Entry 8EMG (X-ray diffraction, 1.83 A resolution); this record covers chains A and B of the 3 polymer chains in the assembly.

Chain A:
Protein: MHC class I antigen
From: Homo sapiens
UniProtKB: F4NBT2 (F4NBT2_HUMAN); residues 1-276 here correspond to UniProt positions 25-300 (UniProt number = residue number + 24)
Chain sequence (276 residues; numbered 1 to 276; the number before each row is that of its first residue):
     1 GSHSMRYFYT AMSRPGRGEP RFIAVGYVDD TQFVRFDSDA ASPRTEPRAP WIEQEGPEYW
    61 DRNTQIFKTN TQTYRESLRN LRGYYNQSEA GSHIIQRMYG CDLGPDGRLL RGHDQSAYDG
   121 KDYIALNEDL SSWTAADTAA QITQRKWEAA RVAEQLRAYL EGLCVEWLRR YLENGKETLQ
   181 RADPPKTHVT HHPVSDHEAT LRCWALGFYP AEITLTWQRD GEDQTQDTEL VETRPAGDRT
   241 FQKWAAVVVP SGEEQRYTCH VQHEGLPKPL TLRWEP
Disulfides: Cys101-Cys164, Cys203-Cys259

Chain B:
Protein: Beta-2-microglobulin
From: Homo sapiens
UniProtKB: P61769 (B2MG_HUMAN); residues 1-99 here correspond to UniProt positions 21-119 (UniProt number = residue number + 20)
Chain sequence (100 residues; row label = number of the first residue in the row; numbering starts at 0):
     0 MIQRTPKIQV YSRHPAENGK SNFLNCYVSG FHPSDIEVDL LKNGERIEKV EHSDLSFSKD
    60 WSFYLLYYTE FTPTEKDEYA CRVNHVTLSQ PKIVKWDRDM
Sequence notes: initiating methionine (0)
Disulfides: Cys25-Cys80
Curated features (UniProtKB/Swiss-Prot):
  - modified residue: Gln2 (Pyrrolidone carboxylic acid)
  - glycosylation: Ile1 (N-linked (Glc) (glycation) isoleucine), Lys19 (N-linked (Glc) (glycation) lysine), Lys41 (N-linked (Glc) (glycation) lysine), Lys48 (N-linked (Glc) (glycation) lysine), Lys58 (N-linked (Glc) (glycation) lysine), Lys91 (N-linked (Glc) (glycation) lysine), Lys94 (N-linked (Glc) (glycation) lysine)

How chain A and chain B interact:
Residue-residue contacts (63; chain A residue first):
  Phe8(A) with Ser55(B); Phe56(B)
  Tyr9(A) with Phe56(B)
  Thr10(A) with Phe56(B); Phe62(B)
  Met12(A) with Ser33(B); Asp34(B)
  Arg17(A) with Asp34(B), salt bridge
  Val25(A) with Asp53(B); Leu54(B); Ser55(B)
  Tyr27(A) with Ser55(B); Tyr63(B), hydrogen bond
  Gln32(A) with Asp53(B), hydrogen bond
  Arg35(A) with Asp53(B), salt bridge
  Arg48(A) with Asp53(B), salt bridge
  Ser92(A) with Met0(B)
  His93(A) with Met0(B)
  Ile94(A) with Pro32(B), hydrophobic; Ser33(B)
  Gln96(A) with His31(B), hydrogen bond; Phe56(B); Trp60(B), hydrogen bond (side chain-backbone); Phe62(B)
  Arg97(A) with Phe56(B)
  Met98(A) with Phe56(B), hydrophobic; Lys58(B); Trp60(B), hydrophobic
  Gln115(A) with Trp60(B)
  Ser116(A) with Trp60(B)
  Ala117(A) with Trp60(B), hydrophobic
  Asp119(A) with Met0(B); His31(B)
  Gly120(A) with Arg3(B), hydrogen bond (backbone-side chain); His31(B); Trp60(B)
  Asp122(A) with Trp60(B), hydrogen bond
  His192(A) with Asp98(B), salt bridge
  Arg202(A) with Asp98(B), hydrogen bond (side chain-backbone); Met99(B)
  Trp204(A) with Asp98(B); Met99(B)
  Val231(A) with Gln8(B)
  Glu232(A) with Lys6(B), salt bridge; Gln8(B), hydrogen bond (backbone-side chain); Tyr26(B); Ser28(B), hydrogen bond
  Thr233(A) with Tyr26(B)
  Arg234(A) with Gln8(B), hydrogen bond; Tyr10(B); Tyr26(B); Met99(B), hydrogen bond (side chain-backbone)
  Pro235(A) with Tyr10(B), hydrogen bond (backbone-side chain); Asn24(B); Tyr26(B)
  Ala236(A) with Arg12(B), hydrogen bond (backbone-side chain); Asn24(B), hydrogen bond (backbone-side chain)
  Gly237(A) with Arg12(B); Leu65(B)
  Gln242(A) with Tyr10(B); Ser11(B), hydrogen bond (side chain-backbone); Arg12(B), hydrogen bond (side chain-backbone)
  Trp244(A) with Met99(B), hydrogen bond (side chain-backbone)
Also at the interface, not in a pair above, chain A (38 interface residues in all): Arg21, Ile23, Leu206, Asp238
Also at the interface, not in a pair above, chain B (30 interface residues in all): Ile1, His13, Pro14, Ser57, Arg97

In short:
The interface between chain A and chain B involves 38 residues on one side and 30 on the other; the contacts
include 17 hydrogen bonds and 5 salt bridges. Among the polar pairs are Arg17(A)-Asp34(B), Arg35(A)-Asp53(B)
and Arg48(A)-Asp53(B).
Chain A is MHC class I antigen and chain B is Beta-2-microglobulin, both from Homo sapiens; the structure,
Crystal structure of a HLA-B*35:01-NP7 epitope from 2002 H2N1 influenza strain, was determined by X-ray
diffraction.
